8BXV - chain AAA; structure by X-ray diffraction, 1.30 A resolution.

[Chain AAA]
Protein: Odorant binding protein
Source organism: Anopheles gambiae
Reference sequence: Q8T6R6 (Q8T6R6_ANOGA); residues 1-123 here correspond to UniProt positions 32-154 (UniProt number = residue number + 31)
Sequence (123 residues; numbered 1 to 123; the number before each row is that of its first residue):
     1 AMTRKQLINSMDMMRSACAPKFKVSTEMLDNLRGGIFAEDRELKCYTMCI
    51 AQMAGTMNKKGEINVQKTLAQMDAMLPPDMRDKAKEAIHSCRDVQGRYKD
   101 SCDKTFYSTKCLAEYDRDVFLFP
Cystine bridges: C18-C49, C45-C102, C91-C111
Metal / ion sites: Na+ site 1: E86, Y115; Na+ site 2 near R92 (its only coordinating residue here)
Residues lining bound ligands:
  - 5-methyl-2-(1-methylethyl)phenol (IPB): A51, T56, I63, V65, T68, I88, C91, R92, T105, S108, T109, L112, F122
  - r-1,2-propanediol (PGR): A17, C18, K21, C49, Q52, M53

[Summary]
Chain AAA binds r-1,2-propanediol and 5-methyl-2-(1-methylethyl)phenol. E86 and Y115 coordinate Na+ site 1.
Chain AAA is Odorant binding protein (Anopheles gambiae); the structure, Crystal structure of Odorant Binding
Protein 5 from Anopheles gambiae (AgamOBP5) with Thymol, was determined by X-ray diffraction, deposited
together with 8BXU and 8BXW.
